Entry 8GIR (X-ray diffraction, 2.50 A resolution); this record covers chains A and E of the 6 polymer chains in the assembly.

Chain A:
Protein: Cyclic GMP-AMP synthase
Source organism: Mus musculus
Notes: EC 2.7.7.86; fragment: catalytic domain, residues 147-507
UniProtKB: Q8C6L5 (CGAS_MOUSE); residue numbers follow UniProt; this construct covers 147-507
Amino-acid sequence (364 residues; each row starts with the number of its first residue):
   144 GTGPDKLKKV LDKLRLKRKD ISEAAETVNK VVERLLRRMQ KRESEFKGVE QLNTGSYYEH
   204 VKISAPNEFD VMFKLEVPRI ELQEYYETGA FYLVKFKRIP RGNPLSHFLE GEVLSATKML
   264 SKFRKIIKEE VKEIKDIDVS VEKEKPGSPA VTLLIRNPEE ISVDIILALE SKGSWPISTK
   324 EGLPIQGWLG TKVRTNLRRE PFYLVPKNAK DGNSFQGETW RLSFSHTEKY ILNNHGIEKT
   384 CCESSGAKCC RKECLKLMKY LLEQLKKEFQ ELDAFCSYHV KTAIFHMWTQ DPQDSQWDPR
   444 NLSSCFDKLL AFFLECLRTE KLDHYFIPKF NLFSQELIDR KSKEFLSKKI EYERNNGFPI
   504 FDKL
Unresolved in the structure: 144-147, 243-245, 507
Construct notes: expression tag (144-146)
Metal / ion sites: Mn2+ site 1: Glu-211, Asp-213 (together with ATP); Mn2+ site 2: Glu-211, Asp-213, Asp-307 (together with ATP); Zn2+: His-378, Cys-384, Cys-385, Cys-392
Small-molecule neighbours: ATP (adenosine-5'-triphosphate): Gly-198, Ser-199, Glu-202, Lys-205, Glu-211, Asp-213, Arg-364, Ser-368, Glu-371, Lys-402, Ser-420, Tyr-421, Lys-424, His-467
Curated features (UniProtKB/Swiss-Prot):
  - region: Lys-372 to Lys-395 (DNA-binding)
  - motif: Leu-154 to Leu-159 (Nuclear export signal), Asp-281 to Ser-291 (Nuclear localization signal)
  - binding site (GTP): Thr-197, Asp-307, Arg-364 to Glu-371
  - binding site (ATP): Ser-199, Glu-371, Lys-402, Ser-420 to Lys-424
  - binding site (Mg(2+)): Glu-211, Asp-213, Asp-307
  - binding site (2',3'-cGAMP): Asp-213, Gly-290, Asp-307, Lys-350, Arg-364 to Ser-366
  - binding site (Zn(2+)): His-378, Cys-384, Cys-385, Cys-392
  - site: Arg-241 (Arginine-anchor), Asp-307, Ile-308 (Cleavage)
  - modified residue: Lys-156 (N6-lactoyllysine), Glu-176 (PolyADP-ribosyl glutamic acid), Ser-199 (Phosphoserine), Tyr-201 (Phosphotyrosine), Glu-272 (5-glutamyl polyglutamate), Ser-291 (Phosphoserine), Glu-302 (5-glutamyl glutamate), Lys-372 (N6-acetyllysine), Lys-382 (N6-acetyllysine), Lys-402 (N6-acetyllysine), Ser-420 (Phosphoserine), Lys-491 (N6-methyllysine)
  - lipidation (S-palmitoyl cysteine): Cys-392, Cys-393, Cys-459
  - cross-link (Glycyl lysine isopeptide (Lys-Gly)): Lys-217 (interchain with G-Cter in SUMO), Lys-271 (interchain with G-Cter in ubiquitin), Lys-335 (interchain with G-Cter in SUMO), Lys-372 (interchain with G-Cter in SUMO), Lys-382 (interchain with G-Cter in SUMO), Lys-399 (interchain with G-Cter in ubiquitin), Lys-402 (interchain with G-Cter in ubiquitin), Lys-409 (interchain with G-Cter in ubiquitin), Lys-410 (interchain with G-Cter in ubiquitin), Lys-464 (interchain with G-Cter in SUMO)
  - mutagenesis: Lys-156 (K156Q: Mimics lactylation; knockin mice show higher mortality following HSV-1 infection), Asn-172 (N172K: Induces alteration of the DNA-binding surface and leads to decreased synthesis of cyclic GMP-AMP (cGAMP); when associated with L-180), Glu-176 (E176A: Abolished poly-ADP-ribosylation by PARP1, stimulating interferon production in knockin mice), Arg-180 (R180L: Induces alteration of the DNA-binding surface and leads to decreased synthesis of cyclic GMP-AMP (cGAMP); when associated with K-182), Gly-198 (G198A: Abolishes stimulation of interferon production; when associated with A-199), Ser-199 (S199A: Abolishes stimulation of interferon production; when associated with A-199), Tyr-201 (Y201E: Phosphomimetic mutant; reduced translocation to the nucleus following treatment with etoposide), Glu-211 to Asp-213 (Abolished nucleotidyltransferase activity. Does not affect nuclear localization and tethering to chromatin), Glu-211 (E211A: Abolishes ability to promote type-I interferon production), Asp-213 (D213A: Abolishes ability to promote type-I interferon production), Lys-217 (K217R: Reduced sumoylation), Arg-222 (R222E: Impaired tethering to chromatin, leading to constitutive activation in the absence of DNA), 31 further mutagenesis entries in UniProt
What the authors report for this chain:
  - mutagenesis - E211Q/D213N: abolished catalytic activity
  - specificity-determining residues: His-467 (proposed by the authors, not directly observed)
  - mutagenesis - R364A (33-fold), H467A: decreased catalytic activity on ATP/GTP
  - mutagenesis - H467A (2-fold): increased catalytic activity on GTP/GTP
  - specificity-determining residues: Ile-309, Arg-364
  - mutagenesis - R364A (10-fold): decreased catalytic activity on GTP/GTP
  - mutagenesis - R364A (4-fold): increased catalytic activity on ATP/ATP

Chain E:
Molecule: Palindromic DNA18
Sequence (18 nucleotides; numbered 1 to 18; the number before each row is that of its first residue):
     1 ATCTGTACAT GTACAGAT

How chain A and chain E interact:
Contacting residue pairs (13; chain A residue first):
  Arg-158(A) with DG16(E), salt bridge to the phosphate
  Leu-159(A) with DG16(E), sugar contact
  Lys-160(A) with DG16(E), phosphate contact; DA17(E), phosphate contact
  Arg-161(A) with DA15(E), base contact; DG16(E), hydrogen bond to the phosphate; DA17(E), hydrogen bond to the phosphate
  Arg-180(A) with DA7(E), salt bridge to the phosphate
  His-203(A) with DC14(E), phosphate contact; DA15(E), phosphate contact
  Cys-385(A) with DC14(E), phosphate contact
  Glu-386(A) with DC14(E), phosphate contact
  Lys-395(A) with DA15(E), salt bridge to the phosphate
Interface residues without a listed pair, chain A (12 interface residues in all): Lys-162, Ser-387, Lys-399

Overview:
Chain A and chain E form an interface of 12 and 5 residues respectively, with 2 hydrogen bonds and 3 salt
bridges. Among the polar pairs are Arg-161(A)/DG16(E), Arg-161(A)/DA17(E) and Arg-158(A)/DG16(E). Ligands of
chain A: ATP. From the paper: R364A and H467A of chain A reduce catalytic activity on ATP/GTP; specificity
determinants His-467(A), Ile-309(A) and Arg-364(A).
Here chain A is Cyclic GMP-AMP synthase (Mus musculus) and chain E is Palindromic DNA18. Entry 8GIR (Structure
of Ternary Complex of mouse cGAS with dsDNA and Bound ATP: with 10mM Mg2+ and ...) was determined by X-ray
diffraction, deposited together with 7UUX, 7UXW, 7UYQ, 7UYZ, 7UZR, 7V0W and 14 further entries.
